8QPL - chains A and B; structure by X-ray diffraction, 1.90 A resolution.

== Chain A (and B) ==
Molecule: 5,10-methylenetetrahydromethanopterin reductase
From: Methanocaldococcus jannaschii
Notes: chain B of this document is another copy of the same molecule, construct and numbering; everything in this record applies to it too
UniProtKB: A0A832SYB5 (A0A832SYB5_9EURY); residues 1-331 here = UniProt positions 1-331
Sequence (331 residues; numbered 1 to 331; the number before each row is that of its first residue):
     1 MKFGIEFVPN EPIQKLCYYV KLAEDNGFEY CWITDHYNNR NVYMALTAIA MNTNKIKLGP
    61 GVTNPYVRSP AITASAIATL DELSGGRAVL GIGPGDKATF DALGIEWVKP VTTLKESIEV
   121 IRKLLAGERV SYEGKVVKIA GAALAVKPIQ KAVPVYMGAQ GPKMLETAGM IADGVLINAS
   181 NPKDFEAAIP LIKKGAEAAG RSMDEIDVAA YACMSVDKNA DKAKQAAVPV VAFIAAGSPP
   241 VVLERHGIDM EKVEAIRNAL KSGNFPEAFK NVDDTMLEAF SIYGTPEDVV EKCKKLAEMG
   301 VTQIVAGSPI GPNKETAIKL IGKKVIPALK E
Small-molecule neighbours: coenzyme f420 (F42): Thr34, Asp35, His36, Gly61, Val62, Thr63, Asn64, Gly93, Pro94, Gly95, Trp107, Lys109, Pro110, Val111, Thr112, Gly158, Ala159, Gln160, Gly161, Pro162, Lys163, Met164, Leu176, Ile177, Asn178, Tyr211
What the authors report for this chain:
  - binding site for coenzyme f420: Asp96 (proposed by the authors, not directly observed)
  - catalytic residues: Glu6
  - mutagenesis - E6Q: decreased catalytic activity
  - binding site for coenzyme f420: Gly61, Val62
  - mutagenesis - V62P (3.2 min-1): decreased catalytic activity on coenzyme f420

== How chain A and chain B interact ==
Contacting residue pairs (19; chain A residue first):
  Lys21(A) - Glu82(B)  hydrogen bond (side chain-backbone)
  Lys21(A) - Leu83(B)
  Met51(A) - Met51(B)
  Met51(A) - Asn52(B)
  Asn52(A) - Met51(B)
  Asn54(A) - Thr53(B)
  Asn54(A) - Asn54(B)
  Asn54(A) - Leu83(B)  hydrogen bond (side chain-backbone)
  Asn54(A) - Ser84(B)  hydrogen bond (side chain-backbone)
  Asn54(A) - Gly85(B)
  Asn54(A) - Arg87(B)  hydrogen bond
  Lys55(A) - Gly85(B)  hydrogen bond (side chain-backbone)
  Glu82(A) - Lys21(B)  hydrogen bond (backbone-side chain)
  Leu83(A) - Lys21(B)
  Leu83(A) - Asn54(B)  hydrogen bond (backbone-side chain)
  Ser84(A) - Asn54(B)  hydrogen bond (backbone-side chain)
  Gly85(A) - Asn54(B)
  Gly85(A) - Lys55(B)  hydrogen bond (backbone-side chain)
  Arg87(A) - Asn54(B)  hydrogen bond
Other interface residues (no listed pair), chain A (15 interface residues in all): Glu24, Asp25, Ala50, Thr53, Ile149
Other interface residues (no listed pair), chain B (15 interface residues in all): Glu24, Asp25, Ala50, Ile149

== Overview ==
The chain A/chain B interface involves 15 residues from each chain; the contacts include 10 hydrogen bonds.
Polar contacts include Lys21(A)-Glu82(B), Asn54(A)-Leu83(B) and Asn54(A)-Ser84(B). Chain A binds coenzyme
f420. From the paper: the catalytic residue Glu6(A); E6Q of chain A reduces catalytic activity.
Chain A and chain B are both 5,10-methylenetetrahydromethanopterin reductase (Methanocaldococcus jannaschii);
the structure, F420-Dependent Methylene-Tetrahydromethanopterin Reductase with F420 from Methanocaldococcus
jannaschii, was determined by X-ray diffraction (same publication as 8QPJ, 8QPM and 8QQ8).
